5JVD - chains A and E of the 6 polymer chains in the assembly; structure by X-ray diffraction, 2.39 A resolution.

[Chain A]
Molecule: Tubulin alpha-1B chain
From: Bos taurus
Reference sequence: P81947 (TBA1B_BOVIN); residue numbers follow UniProt; this construct covers 1-451
Sequence (451 residues; each row starts with the number of its first residue):
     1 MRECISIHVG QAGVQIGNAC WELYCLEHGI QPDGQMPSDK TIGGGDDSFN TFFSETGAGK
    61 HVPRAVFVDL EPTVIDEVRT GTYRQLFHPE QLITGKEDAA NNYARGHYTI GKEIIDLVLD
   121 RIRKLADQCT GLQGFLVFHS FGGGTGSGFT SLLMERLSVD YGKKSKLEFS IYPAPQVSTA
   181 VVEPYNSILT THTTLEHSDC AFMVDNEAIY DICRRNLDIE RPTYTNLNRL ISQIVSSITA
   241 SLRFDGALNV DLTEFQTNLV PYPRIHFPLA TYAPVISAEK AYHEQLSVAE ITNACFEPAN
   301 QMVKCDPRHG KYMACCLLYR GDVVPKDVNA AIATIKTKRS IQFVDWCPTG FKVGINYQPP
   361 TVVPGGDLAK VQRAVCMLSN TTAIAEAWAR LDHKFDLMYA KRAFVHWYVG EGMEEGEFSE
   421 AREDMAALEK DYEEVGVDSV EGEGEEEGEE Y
Disordered / not traced: 1, 440-451
Bound ions: Ca2+: Asp39, Thr41, Gly44, Glu55
Ligand contacts:
  - 6NL ((2E)-3-(3-hydroxy-4-methoxyphenyl)-1-(7-methoxy-2H-1,3-benzodioxol-5-yl)-2-methylprop-2-en-1-one): Asn101, Thr179, Ala180, Val181
  - GTP: Val9, Gly10, Gln11, Ala12, Gln15, Ile16, Asp69, Glu71, Asp98, Ala99, Ala100, Asn101, Ser140, Gly142, Gly143, Gly144, Thr145, Gly146, Ile171, Pro173, Val177, Ser178, Thr179, Glu183, Asn206, Tyr224, Leu227, Asn228, Ile231
What the authors report for this chain:
  - binding site for 6NL: Thr179
  - conformationally variable residues (side-chain flip): Thr179

[Chain E]
Molecule: Stathmin-4
From: Rattus norvegicus
Reference sequence: P63043 (STMN4_RAT); residues 3-145 here correspond to UniProt positions 47-189 (UniProt number = residue number + 44)
Sequence (143 residues; each row starts with the number of its first residue):
     3 MADMEVIELN KCTSGQSFEV ILKPPSFDGV PEFNASLPRR RDPSLEEIQK KLEAAEERRK
    63 YQEAELLKHL AEKREHEREV IQKAIEENNN FIKMAKEKLA QKMESNKENR EAHLAAMLER
   123 LQEKDKHAEE VRKNKELKEE ASR
Disordered / not traced: 3-5, 28-43, 144-145
Sequence notes: conflict Met3 (Ile47 in P63043), Ala4 (Ser48 in P63043)
Curated features (UniProtKB/Swiss-Prot):
  - modified residue: Ser46 (Phosphoserine)

[Chain A / chain E interface]
Residue-residue contacts - 62 pairs, chain A then chain E:
  His107(A) - Leu54(E)
  Tyr108(A) - Leu54(E)  hydrophobic
  Tyr108(A) - Ala57(E)  hydrophobic
  Tyr108(A) - Arg61(E)
  Thr109(A) - Arg61(E)  hydrogen bond
  Lys112(A) - Leu54(E)
  Lys112(A) - Glu58(E)  salt bridge
  Leu152(A) - Ile50(E)  hydrophobic
  Glu155(A) - Ile50(E)
  Arg156(A) - Leu47(E)
  Arg156(A) - Ile50(E)
  Arg156(A) - Gln51(E)
  Val159(A) - Pro45(E)
  Val159(A) - Leu47(E)
  Val159(A) - Ile50(E)  hydrophobic
  His197(A) - Asp44(E)  salt bridge
  His197(A) - Pro45(E)
  Asp245(A) - Cys14(E)
  Asp245(A) - Ser16(E)  hydrogen bond (backbone-side chain)
  Ala247(A) - Asn12(E)
  Ala247(A) - Ser19(E)
  Leu248(A) - Ser19(E)
  Pro325(A) - Gln18(E)
  Pro325(A) - Phe20(E)  hydrophobic
  Asn329(A) - Met6(E)
  Asn329(A) - Val8(E)
  Asn329(A) - Phe20(E)
  Asn329(A) - Val22(E)
  Ile332(A) - Val22(E)  hydrophobic
  Lys336(A) - Leu24(E)
  Asp345(A) - Pro27(E)
  Trp346(A) - Pro27(E)
  Cys347(A) - Pro27(E)
  Pro348(A) - Lys25(E)
  Thr349(A) - Ile23(E)
  Thr349(A) - Leu24(E)  hydrogen bond (backbone-backbone)
  Thr349(A) - Lys25(E)  hydrogen bond (backbone-backbone)
  Gly350(A) - Val22(E)
  Phe351(A) - Glu21(E)
  Phe351(A) - Val22(E)  hydrogen bond (backbone-backbone)
  Phe351(A) - Leu24(E)  hydrophobic
  Lys352(A) - Phe20(E)
  Lys352(A) - Glu21(E)
  Val353(A) - Ser19(E)
  Val353(A) - Phe20(E)  hydrogen bond (backbone-backbone)
  Gly354(A) - Gln18(E)
  Gly354(A) - Ser19(E)
  Ile355(A) - Gly17(E)
  Ile355(A) - Gln18(E)  hydrogen bond (backbone-backbone)
  Asn356(A) - Ser16(E)
  Tyr357(A) - Thr15(E)
  Tyr357(A) - Ser16(E)  hydrogen bond (backbone-backbone)
  Tyr357(A) - Gly17(E)
  Tyr357(A) - Gln18(E)  hydrogen bond
  Val409(A) - Gln64(E)  hydrogen bond (backbone-side chain)
  Gly410(A) - Arg61(E)
  Gly410(A) - Gln64(E)
  Glu411(A) - Arg61(E)  hydrogen bond (backbone-side chain)
  Gly412(A) - Ala57(E)
  Gly412(A) - Arg60(E)  hydrogen bond (backbone-side chain)
  Gly412(A) - Arg61(E)
  Glu414(A) - Arg60(E)  salt bridge
Interface residues without a listed pair, chain A (40 interface residues in all): Ser158, Glu196, Gly246, Val328, Ala333, Gln358
Interface residues without a listed pair, chain E (31 interface residues in all): Pro26, Ser46, Lys53, Glu55

[Summary]
40 residues of chain A and 31 residues of chain E are in contact, with 12 hydrogen bonds and 3 salt bridges.
Polar pairs include Lys112(A)-Glu58(E), His197(A)-Asp44(E) and Glu414(A)-Arg60(E). Ligands of chain A: GTP and
compound 6NL. The paper reports a binding site for 6NL at Thr179(A); conformational variability at Thr179(A).
Here chain A is Tubulin alpha-1B chain (Bos taurus) and chain E is Stathmin-4 (Rattus norvegicus). Entry 5JVD
(Tubulin-TUB092 complex) was determined by X-ray diffraction.
